PDB entry 1U8G | X-ray diffraction, 2.20 A resolution | chains A and B of the 3 polymer chains in the assembly

== Chain A (and B) ==
Protein: Protease retropepsin
Organism: Human immunodeficiency virus 1
Notes: EC 3.4.23.16; chain B of this document is another copy of the same molecule, construct and numbering; everything in this record applies to it too
UniProt: P03367 (POL_HV1BR); residues 1-99 here correspond to UniProt positions 69-167 (UniProt number = residue number + 68)
Chain sequence (99 residues; numbered 1 to 99; the number before each row is that of its first residue):
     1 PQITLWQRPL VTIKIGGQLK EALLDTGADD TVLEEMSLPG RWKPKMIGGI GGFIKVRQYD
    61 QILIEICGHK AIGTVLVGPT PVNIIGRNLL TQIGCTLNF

== How chain A and chain B interact ==
Residue-residue contacts (95; chain A residue first):
  Pro-1(A) with Leu-97(B); Asn-98(B); Phe-99(B), hydrogen bond (backbone-backbone)
  Gln-2(A) with Thr-96(B); Leu-97(B); Asn-98(B), hydrogen bond
  Ile-3(A) with Thr-96(B); Leu-97(B), hydrogen bond (backbone-backbone); Phe-99(B), hydrophobic
  Leu-5(A) with Thr-26(B); Arg-87(B), hydrogen bond (backbone-side chain); Leu-90(B), hydrophobic; Thr-91(B); Cys-95(B)
  Trp-6(A) with Arg-87(B), hydrogen bond (backbone-side chain); Thr-91(B)
  Gln-7(A) with Arg-87(B)
  Arg-8(A) with Asp-29(B), salt bridge; Arg-87(B)
  Pro-9(A) with Thr-26(B); Arg-87(B)
  Leu-24(A) with Thr-26(B), hydrogen bond (backbone-side chain); Gly-27(B); Leu-97(B), hydrophobic
  Asp-25(A) with Asp-25(B); Thr-26(B); Gly-27(B)
  Thr-26(A) with Leu-5(B); Pro-9(B); Leu-24(B), hydrogen bond (side chain-backbone); Asp-25(B); Thr-26(B), hydrogen bond (backbone-side chain); Leu-97(B)
  Gly-27(A) with Leu-24(B); Asp-25(B), hydrogen bond (backbone-side chain)
  Asp-29(A) with Arg-8(B), salt bridge
  Gly-48(A) with Ile-50(B)
  Gly-49(A) with Ile-50(B)
  Ile-50(A) with Gly-48(B); Gly-49(B); Ile-50(B); Gly-51(B); Gly-52(B); Ile-84(B), hydrophobic
  Gly-51(A) with Ile-50(B); Gly-51(B); Gly-52(B); Phe-53(B)
  Gly-52(A) with Ile-50(B); Gly-51(B)
  Phe-53(A) with Gly-51(B)
  Cys-67(A) with Phe-99(B), hydrophobic
  His-69(A) with Phe-99(B)
  Ile-84(A) with Ile-50(B), hydrophobic
  Arg-87(A) with Leu-5(B), hydrogen bond (side chain-backbone); Trp-6(B), hydrogen bond (side chain-backbone); Gln-7(B); Arg-8(B); Pro-9(B)
  Leu-90(A) with Leu-5(B), hydrophobic
  Thr-91(A) with Leu-5(B); Trp-6(B)
  Ile-93(A) with Phe-99(B)
  Gly-94(A) with Asn-98(B); Phe-99(B)
  Cys-95(A) with Leu-5(B); Leu-97(B), hydrophobic; Asn-98(B); Phe-99(B), hydrophobic
  Thr-96(A) with Gln-2(B); Ile-3(B); Thr-96(B); Leu-97(B); Asn-98(B), hydrogen bond (backbone-backbone)
  Leu-97(A) with Pro-1(B); Gln-2(B); Ile-3(B), hydrogen bond (backbone-backbone); Leu-24(B), hydrophobic; Thr-26(B); Cys-95(B), hydrophobic; Thr-96(B)
  Asn-98(A) with Pro-1(B); Gln-2(B); Ile-3(B); Gly-94(B); Cys-95(B); Thr-96(B), hydrogen bond (backbone-backbone); Asn-98(B), hydrogen bond
  Phe-99(A) with Pro-1(B), hydrogen bond (backbone-backbone); Ile-3(B), hydrophobic; Cys-67(B), hydrophobic; His-69(B); Ile-93(B); Gly-94(B); Cys-95(B), hydrophobic
Also at the interface, not in a pair above, chain A (38 interface residues in all): Thr-4, Leu-23, Ile-54, Ile-66, Thr-80, Pro-81
Also at the interface, not in a pair above, chain B (38 interface residues in all): Thr-4, Leu-23, Ile-54, Ile-66, Thr-80, Pro-81

== In short ==
The chain A/chain B interface involves 38 residues from each chain, with 16 hydrogen bonds and 2 salt bridges.
Polar pairs include Arg-8(A)/Asp-29(B), Gln-2(A)/Asn-98(B) and Leu-5(A)/Arg-87(B).
Chain A and chain B are both Protease retropepsin (Human immunodeficiency virus 1); the structure, Crystal
structure of a HIV-1 Protease in complex with peptidomimetic inhibitor KI2-PHE-GLU-GLU-NH2, was determined by
X-ray diffraction.
